Entry 8SNX (electron microscopy, 3.40 A resolution); this record covers chains B and E of the 6 polymer chains in the assembly.

[Chain B (and E)]
Name: Phosphoprotein
Organism: Respiratory syncytial virus A2
Notes: chain E of this document is another copy of the same molecule, construct and numbering; everything in this record applies to it too
UniProt: G3C7Q7 (G3C7Q7_HRSV); residues 1-241 here = UniProt positions 1-241
Sequence (241 residues; each row starts with the number of its first residue):
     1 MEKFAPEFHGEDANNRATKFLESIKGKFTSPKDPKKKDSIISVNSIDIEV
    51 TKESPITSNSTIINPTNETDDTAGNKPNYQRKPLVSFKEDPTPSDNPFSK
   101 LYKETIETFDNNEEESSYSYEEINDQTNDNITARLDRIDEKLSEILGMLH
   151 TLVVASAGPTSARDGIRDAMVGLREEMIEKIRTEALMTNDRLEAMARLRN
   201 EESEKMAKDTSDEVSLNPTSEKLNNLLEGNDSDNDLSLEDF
Unresolved in the structure: 1-128, 188-241 (chain E: 1-128)

[How chain B and chain E interact]
Residue-residue contacts (18):
  Ile-131(B) / Leu-135(E)  hydrophobic
  Arg-134(B) / Leu-135(E)
  Arg-134(B) / Asp-136(E)  salt bridge
  Ile-138(B) / Leu-142(E)
  Lys-141(B) / Asp-139(E)  salt bridge
  Lys-141(B) / Leu-142(E)
  Lys-141(B) / Leu-146(E)
  Glu-144(B) / Leu-146(E)
  Ile-145(B) / Leu-142(E)  hydrophobic
  Ile-145(B) / Ile-145(E)  hydrophobic
  Ile-145(B) / Leu-146(E)  hydrophobic
  Met-148(B) / Leu-149(E)  hydrophobic
  Met-148(B) / His-150(E)
  Pro-159(B) / Ile-166(E)  hydrophobic
  Thr-160(B) / Ile-166(E)
  Thr-160(B) / Arg-167(E)
  Thr-160(B) / Asp-168(E)  hydrogen bond
  Arg-163(B) / Ile-166(E)
Also at the interface, not in a pair above, chain B (12 interface residues in all): Leu-142, Leu-152
Also at the interface, not in a pair above, chain E (15 interface residues in all): Thr-132, Ile-138, Ser-143, Val-171

[Overview]
12 residues of chain B and 15 residues of chain E are in contact; the contacts include 1 hydrogen bond and 2
salt bridges. Polar contacts include Arg-134(B)/Asp-136(E), Lys-141(B)/Asp-139(E) and Thr-160(B)/Asp-168(E).
Chain B and chain E are both Phosphoprotein (Respiratory syncytial virus A2); the structure, Cryo-EM structure
of the respiratory syncytial virus polymerase (L:P) bound to the leader promoter, was determined by electron
microscopy (same publication as 8SNY).
